Entry 3JBF (electron microscopy, 4.60 A resolution (low resolution: residue-level contacts below are approximate; hydrogen-bond / salt-bridge calls are withheld)); this record covers chains 1 and 4 of the 5 polymer chains in the assembly.

Chain 1:
Name: Capsid protein VP1
Organism: Human poliovirus 1 Mahoney
UniProtKB: P03300 (POLG_POL1M); residues 1-302 here correspond to UniProt positions 580-881 (UniProt number = residue number + 579)
Amino-acid sequence (302 residues; numbered 1 to 302; the number before each row is that of its first residue):
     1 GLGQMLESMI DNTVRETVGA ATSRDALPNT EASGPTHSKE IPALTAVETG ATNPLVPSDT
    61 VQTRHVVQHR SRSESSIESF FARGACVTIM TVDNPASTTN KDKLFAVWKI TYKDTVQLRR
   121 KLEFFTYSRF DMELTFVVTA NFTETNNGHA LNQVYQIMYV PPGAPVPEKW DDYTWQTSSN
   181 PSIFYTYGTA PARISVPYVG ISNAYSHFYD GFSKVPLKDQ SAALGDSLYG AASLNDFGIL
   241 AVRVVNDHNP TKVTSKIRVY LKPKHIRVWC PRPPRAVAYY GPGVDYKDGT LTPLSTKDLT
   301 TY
Unresolved in the structure: 1-19

Chain 4:
Name: Capsid protein VP4
Organism: Human poliovirus 1 Mahoney
UniProtKB: P03300 (POLG_POL1M); residues 2-69 here = UniProt positions 2-69
Amino-acid sequence (69 residues; numbered 1 to 69; the number before each row is that of its first residue):
     1 XGAQVSSQKV GAHENSNRAY GGSTINYTTI NYYRDSASNA ASKQDFSQDP SKFTEPIKDV
    61 LIKTAPMLN
Construct notes: modified residue (1)
Modified / non-standard residues: MYR (myristic acid) at position 1

Interface between chain 1 and chain 4:
Residue-residue contacts - 44 pairs, chain 1 then chain 4:
  Ala21(1) - Phe46(4)
  Ala21(1) - Ser47(4)
  Thr22(1) - Asp45(4)
  Thr22(1) - Phe46(4)
  Thr22(1) - Ser47(4)
  Ser23(1) - Lys43(4)
  Ser23(1) - Asp45(4)
  Ser23(1) - Phe46(4)
  Ser23(1) - Ser47(4)
  Arg24(1) - Ser7(4)
  Arg24(1) - Gln8(4)
  Arg24(1) - Lys9(4)
  Glu40(1) - Thr64(4)
  Ile41(1) - Thr64(4)
  Ile41(1) - Ala65(4)
  Ile41(1) - Pro66(4)
  Pro42(1) - Lys63(4)
  Thr45(1) - Met67(4)
  Ala46(1) - Met67(4)
  Ala46(1) - Leu68(4)
  Thr49(1) - Ile57(4)
  Thr49(1) - Met67(4)
  Thr49(1) - Leu68(4)
  Gly50(1) - Pro56(4)
  Ala51(1) - Thr54(4)
  Ala51(1) - Pro56(4)
  Ala51(1) - Ile57(4)
  Thr52(1) - Thr54(4)
  Pro54(1) - Glu55(4)
  Pro54(1) - Leu61(4)
  Pro54(1) - Lys63(4)
  Val56(1) - Lys63(4)
  Ser71(1) - Lys9(4)
  Glu78(1) - Ala41(4)
  Glu78(1) - Lys43(4)
  Glu78(1) - Asp45(4)
  Asp131(1) - Ala37(4)
  Pro197(1) - Ala37(4)
  Lys264(1) - Ala37(4)
  His265(1) - Ala37(4)
  His265(1) - Asn39(4)
  His265(1) - Ala40(4)
  His265(1) - Ala41(4)
  Pro271(1) - Phe53(4)
Interface residues without a listed pair, chain 1 (31 interface residues in all): Ala20, Lys39, Asp59, His69, Ser76, Ser79, Ala82, Ser195, Val196
Interface residues without a listed pair, chain 4 (25 interface residues in all): Ser36, Ser38

In short:
Chain 1 and chain 4 form an interface of 31 and 25 residues respectively.
Chain 1 is Capsid protein VP1 and chain 4 is Capsid protein VP4, both from Human poliovirus 1 Mahoney; the
structure, Complex of poliovirus with VHH PVSP19B, was determined by electron microscopy, deposited together
with 3JBC, 3JBD, 3JBE and 3JBG.
